Entry 8QP8 (electron microscopy, 3.50 A resolution); this record covers chains 4 and R of the 15 polymer chains in the assembly.

== Chain 4 ==
Molecule: U4 snRNA
From: Homo sapiens
Sequence (144 nucleotides; row label = number of the first residue in the row):
     1 AGCUUUGCGC AGUGGCAGUA UCGUAGCCAA UGAGGUCUAU CCGAGGCGCG AUUAUUGCUA
    61 AUUGAAAACU UUUCCCAAUA CCCCGCCGUG ACGACUUGCA AUAUAGUCGG CACUGGCAAU
   121 UUUUGACAGU CUCUACGGAG ACUG
Unresolved in the structure: 53-54, 71-72, 81-144

== Chain R ==
Name: RNA-binding protein 42
From: Homo sapiens
UniProtKB: Q9BTD8 (RBM42_HUMAN); residue numbers follow UniProt; this construct covers 1-480
Sequence (480 residues; row label = number of the first residue in the row):
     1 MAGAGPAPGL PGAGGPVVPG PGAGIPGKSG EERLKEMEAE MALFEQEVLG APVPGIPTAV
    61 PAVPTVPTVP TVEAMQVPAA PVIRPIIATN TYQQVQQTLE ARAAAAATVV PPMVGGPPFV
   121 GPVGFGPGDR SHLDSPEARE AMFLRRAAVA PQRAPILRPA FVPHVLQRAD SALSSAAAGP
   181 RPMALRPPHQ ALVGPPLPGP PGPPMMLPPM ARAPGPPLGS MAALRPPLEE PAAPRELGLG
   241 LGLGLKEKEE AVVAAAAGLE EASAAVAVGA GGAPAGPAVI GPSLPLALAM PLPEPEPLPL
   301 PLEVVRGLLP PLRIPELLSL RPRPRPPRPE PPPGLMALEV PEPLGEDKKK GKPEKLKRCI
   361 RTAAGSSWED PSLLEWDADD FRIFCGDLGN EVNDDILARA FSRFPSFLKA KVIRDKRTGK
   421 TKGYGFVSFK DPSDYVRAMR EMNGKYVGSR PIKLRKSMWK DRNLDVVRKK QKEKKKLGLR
Unresolved in the structure: 1-368, 475-480
UniProt features mapped onto this chain:
  - modified residue: Ala2 (N-acetylalanine), Ser135 (Phosphoserine), Arg153 (Asymmetric dimethylarginine), Arg158 (Asymmetric dimethylarginine), Arg168 (Asymmetric dimethylarginine), Arg181 (Asymmetric dimethylarginine)

== How chain 4 and chain R interact ==
Contacting residue pairs (8):
  A68(4) - Gly386(R)  base contact
  A68(4) - Asp387(R)  hydrogen bond to the base
  C69(4) - Lys456(R)  hydrogen bond to the base
  C69(4) - Ser457(R)  base contact
  C69(4) - Met458(R)  hydrogen bond to the base
  C69(4) - Trp459(R)  base contact
  U70(4) - Ile413(R)  base contact
  U73(4) - Lys416(R)  base contact
Other interface residues (no listed pair), chain R (14 interface residues in all): Asp370, Pro371, Phe384, Arg414, Tyr424, Phe426

== Summary ==
4 residues of chain 4 and 14 residues of chain R are in contact, with 3 hydrogen bonds. Polar contacts include
A68(4)-Asp387(R), C69(4)-Lys456(R) and C69(4)-Met458(R).
Here chain 4 is U4 snRNA and chain R is RNA-binding protein 42, both from Homo sapiens. Entry 8QP8 (Cryo-EM
Structure of Pre-B Complex (core part)) was determined by electron microscopy, deposited together with 8QOZ,
8QP9, 8QPA, 8QPB, 8QPE and 8QPK.
